PDB entry 2VUB | X-ray diffraction, 2.45 A resolution | chains B and C of the 8 polymer chains in the assembly

== Chain B (and C) ==
Molecule: CCDB
From: Escherichia coli
Notes: chain C of this document is another copy of the same molecule, construct and numbering; everything in this record applies to it too
UniProt: P62554 (CCDB_ECOLI); residues 1-101 here = UniProt positions 1-101
Amino-acid sequence (101 residues; each row starts with the number of its first residue):
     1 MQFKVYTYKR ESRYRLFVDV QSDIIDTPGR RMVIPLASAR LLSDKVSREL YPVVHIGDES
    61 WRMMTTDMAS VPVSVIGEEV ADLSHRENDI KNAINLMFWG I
Unresolved in the structure: 9-13 (chain C: fully traced)
Curated features (UniProtKB/Swiss-Prot):
  - mutagenesis: Gln-21 (Q21L/S/Y: No phenotype), Trp-61 (W61L/Q/S/Y: No phenotype), Trp-99 to Ile-101 (Loss of toxicity, no decrease in protein stability. Still represses ccdAB operon, still forms complex with CcdA), Trp-99 (W99L/Q/S/Y: Loss of toxicity), Gly-100 (G100E/R: Loss of toxicity, no decrease in protein stability. Still represses ccdAB operon, still forms complex with CcdA), Ile-101 (I101R: Loss of toxicity)

== Chain B / chain C interface ==
Residue-residue contacts (19):
  Met-1(B) / Arg-40(C)
  Tyr-6(B) / Leu-41(C)
  Tyr-8(B) / Glu-11(C)
  Asp-26(B) / Leu-42(C)
  Asp-26(B) / Ser-43(C)  hydrogen bond
  Asp-26(B) / Val-46(C)
  Pro-28(B) / Leu-42(C)
  Pro-28(B) / Tyr-51(C)
  Pro-28(B) / Met-64(C)
  Gly-29(B) / Met-64(C)
  Val-73(B) / Ala-37(C)
  Val-73(B) / Leu-41(C)
  Val-73(B) / Met-64(C)  hydrophobic
  Ser-74(B) / Arg-13(C)  hydrogen bond (side chain-backbone)
  Ser-74(B) / Leu-36(C)
  Val-75(B) / Arg-13(C)
  Ile-76(B) / Leu-41(C)  hydrophobic
  Glu-78(B) / Glu-59(C)
  Glu-79(B) / Arg-40(C)  salt bridge
Other interface residues (no listed pair), chain B (15 interface residues in all): Tyr-14, Asp-23, Arg-31
Other interface residues (no listed pair), chain C (17 interface residues in all): Ser-12, Tyr-14, Arg-15, Pro-35, Asp-67

== In short ==
15 residues of chain B and 17 residues of chain C are in contact, with 2 hydrogen bonds and 1 salt bridge.
Among the polar pairs are Glu-79(B)/Arg-40(C), Asp-26(B)/Ser-43(C) and Ser-74(B)/Arg-13(C). UniProt lists 5
mutagenesis sites on chain B.
Both chains are CCDB (Escherichia coli). Entry 2VUB (Ccdb, a topoisomerase poison from E. coli) was determined
by X-ray diffraction together with 4VUB, 1VUB and 3VUB from the same study.
